PDB entry 7QOL | electron microscopy, 3.33 A resolution | chains D and T of the 30 polymer chains in the assembly

# Chain D (and T)
Name: Ring protein 3 gp35
From: Bacteroides phage crAss001
Notes: chain T of this document is another copy of the same molecule, construct and numbering; everything in this record applies to it too
UniProtKB: A0A385DV73 (A0A385DV73_9CAUD); numbering as in UniProt (aligned over 1-230)
Sequence (230 residues; numbered 1 to 230; the number before each row is that of its first residue):
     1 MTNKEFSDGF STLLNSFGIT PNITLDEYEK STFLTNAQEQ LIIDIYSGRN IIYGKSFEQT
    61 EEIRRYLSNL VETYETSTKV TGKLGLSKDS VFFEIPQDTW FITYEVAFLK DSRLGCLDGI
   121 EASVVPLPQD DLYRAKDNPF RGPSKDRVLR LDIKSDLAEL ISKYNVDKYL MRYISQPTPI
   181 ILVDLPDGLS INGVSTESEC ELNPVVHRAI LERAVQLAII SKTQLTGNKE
Not modelled in the structure: 227-230

# Chain D / chain T interface
Pairs across the interface - 78 pairs, chain D then chain T:
  Y28(D) - D8(T)
  Y28(D) - T12(T)
  F33(D) - L13(T)  hydrophobic
  T35(D) - R208(T)
  N36(D) - L13(T)
  N36(D) - R208(T)  hydrogen bond
  E39(D) - R208(T)  salt bridge
  Q40(D) - E212(T)  hydrogen bond
  I43(D) - V205(T)  hydrophobic
  Y46(D) - E61(T)
  S47(D) - E62(T)
  R49(D) - I52(T)  hydrogen bond (side chain-backbone)
  R49(D) - Y53(T)
  R49(D) - E62(T)  salt bridge
  L84(D) - T73(T)
  L84(D) - E75(T)
  L84(D) - L170(T)  hydrophobic
  L84(D) - R172(T)
  G85(D) - L170(T)
  L86(D) - Y104(T)  hydrophobic
  L86(D) - E121(T)
  L86(D) - R172(T)
  I95(D) - R65(T)
  T99(D) - N203(T)  hydrogen bond (backbone-side chain)
  W100(D) - R65(T)
  W100(D) - V205(T)
  F101(D) - E62(T)
  I102(D) - E61(T)
  I102(D) - R65(T)
  P126(D) - R64(T)
  L127(D) - R64(T)
  P128(D) - E58(T)
  P128(D) - R64(T)
  Q129(D) - E58(T)  hydrogen bond
  Q129(D) - T103(T)  hydrogen bond
  Q129(D) - Y104(T)  hydrogen bond (side chain-backbone)
  Q129(D) - R172(T)
  L132(D) - Y104(T)
  Y133(D) - Y104(T)
  Y133(D) - E121(T)  hydrogen bond (side chain-backbone)
  Y133(D) - A122(T)
  Y133(D) - S123(T)
  Y133(D) - D146(T)
  K136(D) - Y104(T)  hydrogen bond
  K136(D) - E121(T)  salt bridge
  R150(D) - E61(T)  salt bridge
  R150(D) - R65(T)
  L151(D) - R172(T)
  D152(D) - R64(T)
  D152(D) - R65(T)  salt bridge
  D152(D) - V71(T)
  I153(D) - S68(T)
  I153(D) - V71(T)  hydrophobic
  I153(D) - R172(T)
  K154(D) - S68(T)
  K154(D) - N69(T)
  K154(D) - V71(T)
  K154(D) - E72(T)  salt bridge
  D156(D) - N69(T)  hydrogen bond
  E159(D) - R172(T)  salt bridge
  G188(D) - K4(T)
  L189(D) - K4(T)
  L189(D) - D8(T)
  S190(D) - E5(T)  hydrogen bond
  I191(D) - E5(T)
  N192(D) - E5(T)  hydrogen bond (backbone-side chain)
  N192(D) - R208(T)  hydrogen bond
  G193(D) - E5(T)  hydrogen bond (backbone-side chain)
  S221(D) - T12(T)  hydrogen bond (side chain-backbone)
  S221(D) - L13(T)  hydrogen bond (side chain-backbone)
  K222(D) - N15(T)  hydrogen bond
  Q224(D) - L13(T)  hydrogen bond (side chain-backbone)
  Q224(D) - L14(T)
  Q224(D) - I219(T)
  L225(D) - N22(T)
  L225(D) - I23(T)  hydrophobic
  L225(D) - I219(T)  hydrophobic
  T226(D) - P21(T)
Interface residues without a listed pair, chain D (48 interface residues in all): E29, T32, D130, S155, Q176
Interface residues without a listed pair, chain T (45 interface residues in all): M1, G9, T20, F57, Y66, L70, P204, V215, Q216

# In short
48 residues of chain D face 45 of chain T across their interface; the contacts include 18 hydrogen bonds and 7
salt bridges. Polar pairs include E39(D)-R208(T), R49(D)-E62(T) and K136(D)-E121(T).
Both chains are Ring protein 3 gp35 (Bacteroides phage crAss001). Entry 7QOL (Tail assembly of the phicrAss001
virion with C6 symmetry imposed) was determined by electron microscopy together with 7QOG, 7QOH, 7QOI, 7QOJ
and 7QOK from the same study.
